3I3D - chains B and C of the 4 polymer chains in the assembly; structure by X-ray diffraction, 2.20 A resolution.

Chain B (and C):
Name: Beta-galactosidase
From: Escherichia coli
Notes: EC 3.2.1.23; chain C of this document is another copy of the same molecule, construct and numbering; everything in this record applies to it too
UniProt: B8LFD6 (B8LFD6_ECOLI); residues 9-1023 here correspond to UniProt positions 10-1024 (UniProt number = residue number + 1)
Sequence (1023 residues; numbered 1 to 1023; the number before each row is that of its first residue):
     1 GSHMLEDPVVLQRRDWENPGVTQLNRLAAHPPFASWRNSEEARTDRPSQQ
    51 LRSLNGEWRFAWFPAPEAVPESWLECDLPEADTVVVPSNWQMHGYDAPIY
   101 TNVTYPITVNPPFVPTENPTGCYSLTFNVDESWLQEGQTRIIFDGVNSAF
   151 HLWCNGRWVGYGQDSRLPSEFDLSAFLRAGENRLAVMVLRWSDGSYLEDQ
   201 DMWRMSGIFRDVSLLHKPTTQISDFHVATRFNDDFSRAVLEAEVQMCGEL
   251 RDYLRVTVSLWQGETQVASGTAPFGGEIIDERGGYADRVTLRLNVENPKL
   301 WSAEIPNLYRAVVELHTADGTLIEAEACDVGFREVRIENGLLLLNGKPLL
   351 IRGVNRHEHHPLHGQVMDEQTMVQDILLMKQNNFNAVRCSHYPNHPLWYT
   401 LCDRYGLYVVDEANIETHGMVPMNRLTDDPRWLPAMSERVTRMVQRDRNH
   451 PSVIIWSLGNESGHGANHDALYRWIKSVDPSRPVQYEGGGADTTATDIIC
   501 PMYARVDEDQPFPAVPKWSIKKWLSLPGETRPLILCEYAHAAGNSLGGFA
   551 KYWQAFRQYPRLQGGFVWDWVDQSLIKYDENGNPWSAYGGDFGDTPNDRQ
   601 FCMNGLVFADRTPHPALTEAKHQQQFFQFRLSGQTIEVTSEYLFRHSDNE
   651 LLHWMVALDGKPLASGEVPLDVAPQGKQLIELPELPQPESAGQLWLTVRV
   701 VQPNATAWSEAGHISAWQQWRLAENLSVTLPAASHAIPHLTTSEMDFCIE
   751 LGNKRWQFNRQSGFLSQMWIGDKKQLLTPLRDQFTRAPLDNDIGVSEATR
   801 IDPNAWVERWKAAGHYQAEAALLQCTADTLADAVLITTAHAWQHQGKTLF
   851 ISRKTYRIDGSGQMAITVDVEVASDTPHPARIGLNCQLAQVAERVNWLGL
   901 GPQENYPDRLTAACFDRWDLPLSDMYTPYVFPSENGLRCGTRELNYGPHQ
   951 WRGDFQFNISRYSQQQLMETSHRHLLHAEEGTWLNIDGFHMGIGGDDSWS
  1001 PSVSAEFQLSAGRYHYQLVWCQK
Unresolved in the structure: 1-12
Differences from the reference sequence: expression tag (1-8); engineered mutation Ala542 (Met543 in B8LFD6)
Metal / ion sites: Mg2+ site 1: Asp15, Asn18, Val21, Gln163, Asp193; Na+ site 1: Asp201, Phe601, Asn604 (together with 1-methylethyl 1-thio-galactoside); Mg2+ site 2: Glu416, His418, Glu461; Na+ site 2: Phe556, Tyr559, Leu562; Na+ site 3: Ser647, Glu650, Leu670 (together with dimethyl sulfoxide); Mg2+ site 3 near Gln718 (its only coordinating residue here); Na+ site 4: Pro932, Leu967, Thr970
Small-molecule neighbours: 1-methylethyl 1-thio-galactoside (IPT; 1-methylethyl 1-thio-beta-D-galactopyranoside): Asn102, Val103, Asp201, His418, Glu461, Met502, Tyr503, Glu537, His540, Trp568, Phe601, Asn604, Trp999

How chain B and chain C interact:
Pairs across the interface (81; chain B residue first):
  Arg13(B) - Arg13(C)
  Arg13(B) - Asp15(C)  salt bridge
  Arg13(B) - Leu24(C)
  Asp15(B) - Arg13(C)  salt bridge
  Gly20(B) - Gly20(C)
  Leu24(B) - Arg13(C)
  Leu24(B) - Asn18(C)
  Arg26(B) - Arg431(C)
  Leu27(B) - Arg431(C)
  Ala28(B) - Arg431(C)
  Val103(B) - Arg282(C)
  Ile278(B) - Ala514(C)
  Ile279(B) - Pro422(C)  hydrophobic
  Ile279(B) - Asn424(C)
  Ile279(B) - Ala514(C)
  Asp280(B) - Pro422(C)
  Asp280(B) - Met423(C)  hydrogen bond (side chain-backbone)
  Asp280(B) - Asn424(C)  hydrogen bond (side chain-backbone)
  Asp280(B) - Val515(C)
  Glu281(B) - Met423(C)
  Glu281(B) - Val515(C)
  Arg282(B) - Val103(C)
  Arg282(B) - His418(C)  hydrogen bond (side chain-backbone)
  Arg282(B) - Gly419(C)  hydrogen bond (side chain-backbone)
  Arg282(B) - Met420(C)  hydrogen bond (side chain-backbone)
  Arg282(B) - Val421(C)
  Arg282(B) - Pro422(C)
  Arg282(B) - Met423(C)
  Gly283(B) - Pro422(C)
  Gly284(B) - Pro422(C)
  Tyr285(B) - Pro422(C)  hydrophobic
  Tyr285(B) - Asn424(C)  hydrogen bond
  Tyr285(B) - Arg425(C)
  Asp287(B) - Arg425(C)  salt bridge
  His418(B) - Arg282(C)  hydrogen bond (backbone-side chain)
  Gly419(B) - Arg282(C)  hydrogen bond (backbone-side chain)
  Met420(B) - Arg282(C)  hydrogen bond (backbone-side chain)
  Val421(B) - Arg282(C)
  Pro422(B) - Ile279(C)  hydrophobic
  Pro422(B) - Asp280(C)
  Pro422(B) - Gly283(C)
  Pro422(B) - Gly284(C)
  Pro422(B) - Tyr285(C)  hydrophobic
  Met423(B) - Asp280(C)  hydrogen bond (backbone-side chain)
  Met423(B) - Glu281(C)
  Met423(B) - Arg282(C)
  Asn424(B) - Ile279(C)
  Asn424(B) - Asp280(C)  hydrogen bond (backbone-side chain)
  Asn424(B) - Tyr285(C)  hydrogen bond
  Arg425(B) - Tyr285(C)
  Arg425(B) - Asp287(C)  salt bridge
  Pro430(B) - Thr441(C)
  Pro430(B) - Gln445(C)
  Arg431(B) - Arg26(C)  hydrogen bond (side chain-backbone)
  Arg431(B) - Leu27(C)
  Arg431(B) - Ala28(C)
  Leu433(B) - Ser437(C)
  Pro434(B) - Pro434(C)  hydrophobic
  Ser437(B) - Leu433(C)
  Thr441(B) - Pro430(C)
  Gln445(B) - Pro430(C)
  Ala466(B) - Trp474(C)
  Ala466(B) - Ser477(C)
  Ala466(B) - Val478(C)  hydrophobic
  Asp469(B) - Arg473(C)
  Asp469(B) - Ser477(C)  hydrogen bond
  Ala470(B) - Ala470(C)
  Arg473(B) - Asp469(C)  salt bridge
  Arg473(B) - Arg473(C)
  Arg473(B) - Thr494(C)  hydrogen bond
  Trp474(B) - Ala466(C)
  Trp474(B) - Asn467(C)
  Ser477(B) - Ala466(C)
  Ser477(B) - Asp469(C)  hydrogen bond
  Val478(B) - Ala466(C)  hydrophobic
  Thr494(B) - Arg473(C)
  Ala514(B) - Ile278(C)
  Ala514(B) - Ile279(C)
  Val515(B) - Ile279(C)
  Val515(B) - Asp280(C)
  Val515(B) - Glu281(C)
Interface residues without a listed pair, chain B (52 interface residues in all): Asn18, Val21, Gln23, Ala286, Asp428, Gly463, Asn467, Glu487, Pro513, Lys517
Interface residues without a listed pair, chain C (51 interface residues in all): Val21, Ala286, Asp428, Gly463, Glu487, Pro513, Lys517

Summary:
Chain B and chain C form an interface of 52 and 51 residues respectively, with 16 hydrogen bonds and 5 salt
bridges. Among the polar pairs are Arg13(B)-Asp15(C), Asp287(B)-Arg425(C) and Arg473(B)-Asp469(C). Bound to
chain B: 1-methylethyl 1-thio-galactoside.
Both chains are Beta-galactosidase (Escherichia coli). Entry 3I3D (E. COLI (lacZ) BETA-GALACTOSIDASE (M542A)
IN COMPLEX WITH IPTG) was determined by X-ray diffraction, deposited together with 3I3B and 3I3E.
